8H0I - chains D and E of the 12 polymer chains in the assembly; structure by electron microscopy, 2.80 A resolution.

# Chain D
Protein: Core binding factor beta
From: Homo sapiens
Reference sequence: Q13951 (PEBB_HUMAN); residues 1-156 here = UniProt positions 1-156
Amino-acid sequence (156 residues; row label = number of the first residue in the row):
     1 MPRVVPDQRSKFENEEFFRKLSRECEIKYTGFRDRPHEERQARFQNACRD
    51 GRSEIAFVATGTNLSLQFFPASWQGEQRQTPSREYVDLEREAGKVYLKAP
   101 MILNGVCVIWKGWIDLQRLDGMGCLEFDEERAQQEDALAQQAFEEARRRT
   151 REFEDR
Not modelled in the structure: 1-7, 78-82, 129-138, 152-156
Curated features (UniProtKB/Swiss-Prot):
  - natural variant: Pro100 (P100A: In a breast cancer sample)
  - mutagenesis: Arg35 to Arg43 (Abolished ability to promote ubiquitination and degradation of APOBEC3F following interaction with HIV-1 Vif ...), Glu54 (E54K: Abolished ability to promote ubiquitination and degradation of APOBEC3F following interaction with HIV-1 Vif ...)
Reported in the primary citation:
  - higher-order assembly contacts with a neighbouring APOBEC3G: Arg33 to Pro36

# Chain E
Protein: Viral infectivity factor
From: Human immunodeficiency virus 1
Amino-acid sequence (152 residues; row label = number of the first residue in the row; note: 38 numbers in that range are skipped by the numbering (no residue carries them; nothing is unmodelled there); numbers below 1 keep their minus sign (Met-13 is residue -13)):
   -13 MGSSHHHHHHSQDPMENRWQVMIVWQVDRMRINTWKRLVKHHMYISRKAK
    37 DWFYRHHYESTNPKISSEVHIPLGDAKLVITTYWGLHTGERDWHLGQGVS
    87 IEWRKKRYSTQVDPDLADQLIHLHYF
   151 DEASEGSQIKPPLPSVRKLTEDRWNK
Not modelled in the structure: -13 to 0, 151-160
Reported in the primary citation:
  - binding site for the 20-nt RNA strand: Arg15, Arg17, Thr20, Arg23, Leu24, Lys26, Tyr30, His43, Tyr44, Trp79, Leu81, Gln83, Pro162 to Lys168
  - binding site for the 20-nt RNA strand: His42
  - higher-order assembly contacts with a neighbouring APOBEC3G: Glu76 to Trp79

# Interface between chain D and chain E
Pairs across the interface (4; chain D residue first):
  Glu39(D) - His27(E)  salt bridge
  Arg43(D) - Ile31(E)
  Asn46(D) - Ile31(E)  hydrogen bond (side chain-backbone)
  Asn46(D) - Arg33(E)
Also at the interface, not in a pair above, chain D (5 interface residues in all): Ala42, Arg49
Also at the interface, not in a pair above, chain E (4 interface residues in all): Tyr30

# Overview
5 residues of chain D and 4 residues of chain E are in contact; the contacts include 1 hydrogen bond and 1
salt bridge. Among the polar pairs are Glu39(D)-His27(E) and Asn46(D)-Ile31(E). The paper reports a binding
site for the 20-nt RNA strand at Arg15(E), Arg17(E) and Thr20(E) among others; higher-order assembly contacts
with a neighbouring APOBEC3G through Arg33(D) and Glu76(E).
Chain D is Core binding factor beta (Homo sapiens) and chain E is Viral infectivity factor (Human
immunodeficiency virus 1); the structure, Cryo-EM structure of APOBEC3G-Vif complex, was determined by
electron microscopy (same publication as 8J62).
